PDB entry 4LCC | X-ray diffraction, 3.26 A resolution | chains A and B of the 3 polymer chains in the assembly

[Chain A]
Name: Human MAIT TCR alpha chain
From: Homo sapiens
Notes: engineered mutation(s): T157C
Amino-acid sequence (208 residues; row label = number of the first residue in the row; note: 1 number in that range is skipped by the numbering (no residue carries it; nothing is unmodelled there); numbers below 1 keep their minus sign (Met-1 is residue -1)):
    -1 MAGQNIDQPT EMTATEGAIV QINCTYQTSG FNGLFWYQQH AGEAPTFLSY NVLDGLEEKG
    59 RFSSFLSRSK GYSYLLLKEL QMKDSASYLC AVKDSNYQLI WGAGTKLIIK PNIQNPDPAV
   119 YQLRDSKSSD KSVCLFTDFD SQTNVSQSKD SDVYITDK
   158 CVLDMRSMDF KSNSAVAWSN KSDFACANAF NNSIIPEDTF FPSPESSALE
Unresolved in the structure: -1 to 1, 139-146, 158-167, 178-207
Disulfides: Cys22-Cys88
What the authors report for this chain:
  - binding site for the ligand 1XL: Tyr95

[Chain B]
Name: Human MAIT TCR beta chain
From: Homo sapiens
Notes: engineered mutation(s): S172C
Amino-acid sequence (253 residues; row label = number of the first residue in the row; numbers below 1 keep their minus sign (Met-1 is residue -1)):
    -1 MANAGVTQTP KFQVLKTGQS MTLQCAQDMN HNSMYWYRQD PGMGLRLIYY SASEGTTDKG
    59 EVPNGYNVSR LNKREFSLRL ESAAPSQTSV YFCASSVWTG EGSGELFFGE GSRLTVLEDL
   119 KNVFPPEVAV FEPSEAEISH TQKATLVCLA TGFYPDHVEL SWWVNGKEVH SGVCTDPQPL
   179 KEQPALNDSR YALSSRLRVS ATFWQNPRNH FRCQVQFYGL SENDEWTQDR AKPVTQIVSA
   239 EAWGRADSAA ALE
Unresolved in the structure: -1 to 1, 225-229, 245-251
Disulfides: Cys23-Cys91, Cys146-Cys211
What the authors report for this chain:
  - binding site for the ligand 1XL: Gly98, Glu99
  - conformationally variable residues (loop rearrangement): Gly98

[How chain A and chain B interact]
Pairs across the interface (59):
  Phe33(A) - Gly100(B)
  Phe33(A) - Ser101(B)
  Phe33(A) - Gly102(B)
  Tyr35(A) - Glu103(B)
  Tyr35(A) - Leu104(B)  hydrogen bond (side chain-backbone)
  Gln37(A) - Gln37(B)  hydrogen bond
  Gln37(A) - Phe90(B)
  Glu41(A) - Phe90(B)
  Ala42(A) - Phe90(B)  hydrophobic
  Ala42(A) - Gly107(B)
  Pro43(A) - Phe106(B)
  Phe45(A) - Glu103(B)
  Tyr48(A) - Gly100(B)
  Tyr48(A) - Ser101(B)
  Lys91(A) - Gly98(B)
  Lys91(A) - Glu99(B)
  Lys91(A) - Gly100(B)
  Tyr95(A) - Gly98(B)
  Trp99(A) - Tyr35(B)
  Trp99(A) - Leu43(B)
  Trp99(A) - Phe106(B)  hydrophobic
  Ala101(A) - Met41(B)
  Ala101(A) - Gly42(B)
  Asp115(A) - His138(B)  salt bridge
  Tyr119(A) - Ser132(B)
  Tyr119(A) - Ala134(B)  hydrophobic
  Tyr119(A) - Glu135(B)
  Tyr119(A) - His138(B)
  Tyr119(A) - Thr139(B)
  Gln120(A) - Ser132(B)  hydrogen bond (backbone-side chain)
  Leu121(A) - Phe129(B)
  Leu121(A) - Glu130(B)
  Leu121(A) - Pro131(B)
  Leu121(A) - Ser132(B)
  Leu121(A) - Val145(B)  hydrophobic
  Arg122(A) - Glu130(B)
  Ser124(A) - Val128(B)
  Ser124(A) - Phe129(B)
  Ser126(A) - Ala127(B)
  Ser127(A) - Ala127(B)
  Lys129(A) - Phe129(B)
  Lys129(A) - Leu147(B)
  Val131(A) - Phe129(B)  hydrophobic
  Val131(A) - Leu147(B)  hydrophobic
  Leu133(A) - Thr143(B)
  Asp136(A) - Arg196(B)  salt bridge
  Tyr152(A) - Leu178(B)  hydrophobic
  Tyr152(A) - Glu180(B)  hydrogen bond (side chain-backbone)
  Thr154(A) - Asp174(B)
  Thr154(A) - Ser192(B)
  Thr154(A) - Arg194(B)  hydrogen bond (backbone-side chain)
  Lys156(A) - Cys172(B)
  Lys156(A) - Arg194(B)
  Ser169(A) - Arg196(B)  hydrogen bond
  Ser171(A) - Cys172(B)  hydrogen bond
  Ser171(A) - Arg194(B)  hydrogen bond
  Ala172(A) - Arg194(B)
  Val173(A) - Arg194(B)
  Trp175(A) - Leu147(B)  hydrophobic
Other interface residues (no listed pair), chain A (37 interface residues in all): Leu87, Gly100, Thr135, Ile153, Asp155
Other interface residues (no listed pair), chain B (42 interface residues in all): Gly40, Glu108, Val126, Thr149, Pro175, Lys179, Ala190

[Summary]
37 residues of chain A and 42 residues of chain B are in contact; the contacts include 8 hydrogen bonds and 2
salt bridges. Polar pairs include Asp115(A)-His138(B), Asp136(A)-Arg196(B) and Tyr35(A)-Leu104(B). The paper
reports a binding site for the ligand 1XL at Tyr95(A) and Gly98(B) among others; conformational variability at
Gly98(B).
Here chain A is Human MAIT TCR alpha chain and chain B is Human MAIT TCR beta chain, both from Homo sapiens.
Entry 4LCC (Crystal structure of a human MAIT TCR in complex with a bacterial antigen bound to humanized ...)
was determined by X-ray diffraction, deposited together with 4L8S and 4L9L.
